4Y4N - chains A and D of the 8 polymer chains in the assembly; structure by X-ray diffraction, 2.10 A resolution.

[Chain A (and D)]
Protein: Putative ribose 1,5-bisphosphate isomerase
Source organism: Methanotorris igneus
Notes: EC 5.3.1.29; chain D of this document is another copy of the same molecule, construct and numbering; everything in this record applies to it too
UniProt: F6BCS4 (F6BCS4_METIK); residues 1-263 here = UniProt positions 1-263
Chain sequence (286 residues; row label = number of the first residue in the row; numbers below 1 keep their minus sign (Met-22 is residue -22)):
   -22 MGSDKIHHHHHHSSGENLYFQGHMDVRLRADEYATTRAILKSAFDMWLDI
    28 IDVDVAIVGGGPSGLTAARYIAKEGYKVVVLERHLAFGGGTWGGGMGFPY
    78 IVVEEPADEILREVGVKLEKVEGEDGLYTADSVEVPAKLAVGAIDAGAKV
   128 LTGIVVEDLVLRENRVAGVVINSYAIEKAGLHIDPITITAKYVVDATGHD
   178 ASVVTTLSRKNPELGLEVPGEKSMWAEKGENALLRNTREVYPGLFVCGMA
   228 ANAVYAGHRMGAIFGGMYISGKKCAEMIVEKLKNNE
Unresolved in the structure: -22 to 3, 263
Sequence notes: initiating methionine (-22); expression tag (-21 to 0)
Metal / ion sites: Fe2+ site 1: Asp161 (together with 48H) (shared with 1 residue of chain H); Fe2+ site 2: His176 (together with 48H) (shared with 1 residue of chain C)
Small-molecule neighbours: 48H (2-[(E)-[(4R)-5-[[[(2R,3S,4R,5R)-5-(6-aminopurin-9-yl)-3,4-bis(oxidanyl)oxolan-2-yl]methoxy-oxidanyl-phosphoryl]oxy-oxidanyl-phosphoryl]oxy-4-oxidanyl-3-oxidanylidene-pentan-2-ylidene]amino]ethanoic acid): Val35, Gly36, Gly37, Gly38, Pro39, Ser40, Gly41, Leu58, Glu59, Arg60, His61, Gly65, Gly66, Gly67, Thr68, Ile131, Val132, Val133, Ala173, Thr174, Gly175, His176, Ser179, Met201, Gly225, Met226, Ala227, Arg236, Met237, Gly238, Ile240, Phe241, Met244

[Chain A / chain D interface]
Pairs across the interface (95; chain A residue first):
  Arg4(A) - Glu204(D)  salt bridge
  Arg4(A) - Asn208(D)
  Leu5(A) - Glu81(D)
  Leu5(A) - Glu82(D)
  Leu5(A) - Pro83(D)
  Leu5(A) - Glu204(D)
  Leu5(A) - Glu207(D)
  Leu5(A) - Asn208(D)  hydrogen bond (backbone-side chain)
  Leu5(A) - Ile246(D)  hydrophobic
  Arg6(A) - Glu81(D)
  Arg6(A) - Glu204(D)  salt bridge
  Ala7(A) - Ala203(D)  hydrophobic
  Ala7(A) - Glu204(D)
  Ala7(A) - Ile240(D)  hydrophobic
  Glu9(A) - Met201(D)
  Glu9(A) - Trp202(D)
  Glu9(A) - Ala203(D)  hydrogen bond (side chain-backbone)
  Ala11(A) - Glu101(D)
  Thr12(A) - Val79(D)
  Thr12(A) - Ala239(D)
  Thr12(A) - Ile240(D)
  Ala15(A) - Val98(D)  hydrophobic
  Ala15(A) - Thr106(D)
  Ile16(A) - Phe75(D)  hydrophobic
  Ile16(A) - Tyr77(D)
  Ile16(A) - Val79(D)  hydrophobic
  Ile16(A) - Ala239(D)  hydrophobic
  Leu17(A) - Phe75(D)  hydrophobic
  Ser19(A) - Tyr77(D)
  Ser19(A) - Thr106(D)  hydrogen bond
  Ala20(A) - Phe75(D)  hydrophobic
  Ala20(A) - Tyr77(D)
  Phe21(A) - Phe75(D)  hydrophobic
  Met23(A) - Pro76(D)  hydrophobic
  Met23(A) - Tyr77(D)
  Leu62(A) - Trp69(D)
  Ala63(A) - Ala63(D)  hydrophobic
  Ala63(A) - Trp69(D)  hydrophobic
  Phe64(A) - Trp69(D)  hydrophobic
  Phe64(A) - Val110(D)  hydrophobic
  Phe64(A) - Ala114(D)  hydrophobic
  Trp69(A) - Leu62(D)
  Trp69(A) - Ala63(D)  hydrophobic
  Trp69(A) - Phe64(D)  hydrophobic
  Phe75(A) - Ile16(D)  hydrophobic
  Phe75(A) - Leu17(D)  hydrophobic
  Phe75(A) - Ala20(D)  hydrophobic
  Phe75(A) - Phe21(D)  hydrophobic
  Pro76(A) - Met23(D)  hydrophobic
  Tyr77(A) - Ile16(D)
  Tyr77(A) - Ser19(D)
  Tyr77(A) - Ala20(D)
  Tyr77(A) - Met23(D)
  Tyr77(A) - Lys126(D)  hydrogen bond
  Val79(A) - Thr12(D)
  Val79(A) - Ile16(D)  hydrophobic
  Glu81(A) - Leu5(D)
  Glu81(A) - Arg6(D)
  Glu82(A) - Leu5(D)
  Pro83(A) - Leu5(D)
  Lys94(A) - Ile121(D)
  Val98(A) - Ala15(D)  hydrophobic
  Glu101(A) - Ala11(D)
  Thr106(A) - Ala15(D)
  Thr106(A) - Ser19(D)  hydrogen bond
  Asp108(A) - Lys126(D)  salt bridge
  Val110(A) - Phe64(D)  hydrophobic
  Val110(A) - Val127(D)
  Val110(A) - Thr129(D)
  Ala114(A) - Phe64(D)  hydrophobic
  Ala114(A) - Val118(D)  hydrophobic
  Lys115(A) - Asp122(D)  salt bridge
  Val118(A) - Ala114(D)  hydrophobic
  Ile121(A) - Lys94(D)
  Asp122(A) - Lys115(D)  salt bridge
  Lys126(A) - Tyr77(D)  hydrogen bond
  Lys126(A) - Asp108(D)  salt bridge
  Val127(A) - Val110(D)
  Thr129(A) - Val110(D)
  Met201(A) - Glu9(D)
  Trp202(A) - Glu9(D)
  Ala203(A) - Ala7(D)  hydrophobic
  Ala203(A) - Glu9(D)  hydrogen bond (backbone-side chain)
  Glu204(A) - Leu5(D)
  Glu204(A) - Arg6(D)  salt bridge
  Glu204(A) - Ala7(D)
  Glu207(A) - Leu5(D)
  Glu207(A) - Ala7(D)
  Asn208(A) - Arg4(D)
  Asn208(A) - Leu5(D)  hydrogen bond (side chain-backbone)
  Ala239(A) - Thr12(D)
  Ala239(A) - Ile16(D)  hydrophobic
  Ile240(A) - Ala7(D)  hydrophobic
  Ile240(A) - Thr12(D)
  Ile246(A) - Leu5(D)  hydrophobic
Interface residues without a listed pair, chain A (57 interface residues in all): Asp8, Lys18, Gly72, Glu99, Leu104, Glu111, Ala117, Leu211, Gly243
Interface residues without a listed pair, chain D (57 interface residues in all): Asp8, Lys18, Gly72, Glu99, Leu104, Glu111, Ala117, Leu211, Gly243

[Overview]
The chain A/chain D interface involves 57 residues from each chain, with 8 hydrogen bonds and 7 salt bridges.
Polar contacts include Arg4(A)-Glu204(D), Arg6(A)-Glu204(D) and Asp108(A)-Lys126(D). Ligands of chain A:
compound 48H.
Both chains are Putative ribose 1,5-bisphosphate isomerase (Methanotorris igneus). Entry 4Y4N (Thiazole
synthase Thi4 from Methanococcus igneus) was determined by X-ray diffraction (same publication as 4Y4L and
4Y4M).
